Entry 7KOA (X-ray diffraction, 2.40 A resolution); this record covers chains A and B.

Chain A:
Molecule: 2'-O-methyltransferase
From: Severe acute respiratory syndrome coronavirus 2
Notes: EC 2.1.1.-
Reference sequence: P0DTD1 (R1AB_SARS2); residues 1-298 here correspond to UniProt positions 6799-7096 (UniProt number = residue number + 6798)
Sequence (301 residues; row label = number of the first residue in the row; numbers below 1 keep their minus sign (Ser-2 is residue -2)):
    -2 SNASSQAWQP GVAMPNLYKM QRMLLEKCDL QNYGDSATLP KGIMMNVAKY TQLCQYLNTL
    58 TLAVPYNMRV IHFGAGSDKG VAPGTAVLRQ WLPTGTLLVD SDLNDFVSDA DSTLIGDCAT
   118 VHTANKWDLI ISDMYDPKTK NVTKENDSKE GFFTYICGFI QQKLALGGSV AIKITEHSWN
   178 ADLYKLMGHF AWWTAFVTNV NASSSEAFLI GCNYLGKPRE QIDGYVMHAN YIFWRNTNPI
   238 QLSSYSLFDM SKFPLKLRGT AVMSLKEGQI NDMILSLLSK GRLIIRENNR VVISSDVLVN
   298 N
Unresolved in the structure: -2 to 0, 298
Sequence notes: expression tag (-2 to 0)
Residues lining bound ligands:
  - 7-methyl-gpppa (GTA; p1-7-methylguanosine-P3-adenosine-5',5'-triphosphate), molecule 1: Asn13, Leu57, Thr58, Ala188, Trp189, Cys209, Asn210, Ser276
  - 7-methyl-gpppa (GTA), molecule 2: Lys24, Cys25, Asp26, Leu27, Tyr30, Lys46, Asp130, Tyr132, Pro134, Thr136, Lys137, Val139, Lys170, Thr172, Glu173, His174, Ser175, Asn198, Ser201, Ser202, Glu203
  - S-adenosylmethionine (SAM): Asn43, Tyr47, His69, Gly71, Ala72, Gly73, Ser74, Pro80, Gly81, Asp99, Leu100, Asn101, Gly113, Asp114, Cys115, Asp130, Met131, Tyr132, Asp133, Phe149, Lys170
Curated features (UniProtKB/Swiss-Prot):
  - active site: Lys46, Asp130, Lys170, Glu203

Chain B:
Molecule: Non-structural protein 10
From: Severe acute respiratory syndrome coronavirus 2
Reference sequence: P0DTD1 (R1AB_SARS2); residues 1-139 here correspond to UniProt positions 4254-4392 (UniProt number = residue number + 4253)
Sequence (142 residues; numbered -2 to 139; the number before each row is that of its first residue; numbers below 1 keep their minus sign (Ser-2 is residue -2)):
    -2 SNAAGNATEV PANSTVLSFC AFAVDAAKAY KDYLASGGQP ITNCVKMLCT HTGTGQAITV
    58 TPEANMDQES FGGASCCLYC RCHIDHPNPK GFCDLKGKYV QIPTTCANDP VGFTLKNTVC
   118 TVCGMWKGYG CSCDQLREPM LQ
Unresolved in the structure: -2 to 17
Sequence notes: expression tag (-2 to 0)
Metal / ion sites: Zn2+ site 1: Cys74, Cys77, His83, Cys90; Zn2+ site 2: Cys117, Cys120, Cys128, Cys130
Curated features (UniProtKB/Swiss-Prot):
  - binding site (Zn(2+)): Cys74, Cys77, His83, Cys90, Cys117, Cys120, Cys128, Cys130
  - site: Gln139 (Cleavage)

Interface between chain A and chain B:
Pairs across the interface (42):
  Lys38(A) - Lys43(B)  hydrogen bond (backbone-side chain)
  Gly39(A) - Lys43(B)
  Ile40(A) - Lys43(B)
  Ile40(A) - Met44(B)
  Ile40(A) - Leu45(B)  hydrophobic
  Met41(A) - Asn40(B)
  Met41(A) - Cys41(B)
  Met41(A) - Val42(B)  hydrophobic
  Val44(A) - Val42(B)  hydrophobic
  Val44(A) - Lys43(B)
  Thr48(A) - Leu45(B)
  Lys76(A) - Asn40(B)
  Val78(A) - Asn40(B)
  Val78(A) - Val42(B)  hydrophobic
  Val78(A) - Ser72(B)
  Val78(A) - Arg78(B)
  Pro80(A) - Val42(B)  hydrophobic
  Ala83(A) - Val42(B)  hydrophobic
  Ala83(A) - Met44(B)
  Ala83(A) - Tyr96(B)  hydrogen bond (backbone-side chain)
  Val84(A) - Met44(B)
  Arg86(A) - Gly94(B)
  Arg86(A) - Tyr96(B)
  Gln87(A) - Met44(B)
  Gln87(A) - Leu45(B)  hydrogen bond (side chain-backbone)
  Gln87(A) - Pro59(B)
  Gln87(A) - Tyr96(B)  hydrogen bond (backbone-side chain)
  Asp102(A) - His80(B)  salt bridge
  Val104(A) - Cys77(B)
  Val104(A) - Arg78(B)
  Ser105(A) - Ala71(B)
  Ser105(A) - Lys93(B)  hydrogen bond (backbone-side chain)
  Asp106(A) - Gly69(B)
  Asp106(A) - Gly70(B)
  Asp106(A) - Ala71(B)  hydrogen bond (side chain-backbone)
  Asp106(A) - Lys93(B)
  Asp106(A) - Gly94(B)  hydrogen bond (side chain-backbone)
  Ala107(A) - Lys93(B)
  Leu244(A) - Leu45(B)  hydrophobic
  Met247(A) - Leu45(B)
  Met247(A) - Thr47(B)
  Ser248(A) - Thr47(B)
Interface residues without a listed pair, chain A (25 interface residues in all): Pro37, Ala45, Ala79, Thr91
Interface residues without a listed pair, chain B (23 interface residues in all): Cys46, Val57, Thr58, Leu92, Lys95

Summary:
25 residues of chain A and 23 residues of chain B are in contact; the contacts include 7 hydrogen bonds and 1
salt bridge. Polar contacts include Asp102(A)-His80(B), Lys38(A)-Lys43(B) and Ala83(A)-Tyr96(B). Ligands of
chain A: 7-methyl-gpppa and S-adenosylmethionine.
Here chain A is 2'-O-methyltransferase and chain B is Non-structural protein 10, both from Severe acute
respiratory syndrome coronavirus 2. Entry 7KOA (Room Temperature Structure of SARS-CoV-2 Nsp10/16
Methyltransferase in a Complex with Cap-0 and SAM) was determined by X-ray diffraction.
